PDB entry 8VAL | electron microscopy, 3.70 A resolution | chains A and B of the 9 polymer chains in the assembly

Chain A:
Name: DNA polymerase III subunit delta
Organism: Escherichia coli
UniProtKB: P28630 (HOLA_ECOLI); residues 1-343 here = UniProt positions 1-343
Sequence (343 residues; each row starts with the number of its first residue):
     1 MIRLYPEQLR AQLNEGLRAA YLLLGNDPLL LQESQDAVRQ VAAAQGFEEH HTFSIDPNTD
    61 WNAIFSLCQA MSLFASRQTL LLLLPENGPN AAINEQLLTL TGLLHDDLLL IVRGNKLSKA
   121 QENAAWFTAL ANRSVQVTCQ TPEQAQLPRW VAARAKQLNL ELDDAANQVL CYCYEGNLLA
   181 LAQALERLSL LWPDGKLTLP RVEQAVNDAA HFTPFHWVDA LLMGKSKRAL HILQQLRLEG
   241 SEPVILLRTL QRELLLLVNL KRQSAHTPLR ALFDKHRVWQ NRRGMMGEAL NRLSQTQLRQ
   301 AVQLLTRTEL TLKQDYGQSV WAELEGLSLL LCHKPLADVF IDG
What the authors report for this chain:
  - binding site for the 20-nt DNA strand: Tyr316

Chain B:
Name: DNA polymerase III subunit tau
Organism: Escherichia coli
Notes: EC 2.7.7.7
UniProtKB: P06710 (DPO3X_ECOLI); residues 1-373 here = UniProt positions 1-373
Sequence (376 residues; each row starts with the number of its first residue; numbers below 1 keep their minus sign (Gly-2 is residue -2)):
    -2 GPHMSYQVLA RKWRPQTFAD VVGQEHVLTA LANGLSLGRI HHAYLFSGTR GVGKTSIARL
    58 LAKGLNCETG ITATPCGVCD NCREIEQGRF VDLIEIDAAS RTKVEDTRDL LDNVQYAPAR
   118 GRFKVYLIDE VHMLSRHSFN ALLKTLEEPP EHVKFLLATT DPQKLPVTIL SRCLQFHLKA
   178 LDVEQIRHQL EHILNEEHIA HEPRALQLLA RAAEGSLRDA LSLTDQAIAS GDGQVSTQAV
   238 SAMLGTLDDD QALSLVEAMV EANGERVMAL INEAAARGIE WEALLVEMLG LLHRIAMVQL
   298 SPAALGNDMA AIELRMRELA RTIPPTDIQL YYQTLLIGRK ELPYAPDRRM GVEMTLLRAL
   358 AFHPRMPLPE PEVPRQ
Not modelled in the structure: 364-373
Differences from the reference sequence: expression tag (-2 to 0)
Bound ions: Mg2+: Thr52 (together with ADP); Zn2+: Cys64, Cys73, Cys76, Cys79
Small-molecule neighbours: ADP / beryllium trifluoride: Leu6, Ala7, Arg8, Trp10, Arg11, Pro12, Asp17, Val18, Val19, Gln21, Thr46, Arg47, Gly48, Val49, Gly50, Lys51, Thr52, Ser53, Glu127, Thr157, Leu178, Leu214, Arg215, Leu218
Curated features (UniProtKB/Swiss-Prot):
  - binding site (ATP): Gly45 to Thr52
  - binding site (Zn(2+)): Cys64, Cys73, Cys76, Cys79
What the authors report for this chain:
  - catalytic residues: Glu127 (citing earlier work)
  - mutagenesis - K141A: decreased catalytic activity

Chain A / chain B interface:
Pairs across the interface - 49 pairs, chain A then chain B:
  Pro28(A) - Val164(B)  hydrophobic
  Gln32(A) - Ser168(B)  hydrogen bond
  Gln32(A) - Arg169(B)
  Thr52(A) - Lys141(B)  hydrogen bond
  Thr52(A) - Glu144(B)  hydrogen bond
  Leu179(A) - Leu167(B)
  Leu179(A) - Ser168(B)
  Gln183(A) - Cys170(B)
  Gln183(A) - Leu171(B)
  Glu186(A) - Leu171(B)
  Arg187(A) - Gln172(B)  hydrogen bond (side chain-backbone)
  Arg187(A) - Phe173(B)
  Leu190(A) - Ala27(B)
  Leu190(A) - Asn30(B)  hydrogen bond (backbone-side chain)
  Leu190(A) - Gly31(B)
  Leu190(A) - Arg36(B)
  Leu191(A) - His23(B)
  Leu191(A) - Thr26(B)
  Leu191(A) - Ala27(B)
  Leu191(A) - Asn30(B)  hydrogen bond (backbone-side chain)
  Gln204(A) - Glu22(B)
  Gln204(A) - His23(B)
  Gln204(A) - Lys176(B)  hydrogen bond (backbone-side chain)
  Ala205(A) - His23(B)
  Asn207(A) - His174(B)  hydrogen bond
  Asp208(A) - Asn304(B)  hydrogen bond
  Lys227(A) - Ser298(B)
  Lys227(A) - Ala300(B)
  Leu230(A) - Ser298(B)
  Leu230(A) - Ala300(B)
  Leu230(A) - Ala301(B)
  Gln234(A) - Gly303(B)
  Gln234(A) - Asn304(B)
  Arg237(A) - Asp305(B)  salt bridge
  Arg307(A) - Tyr329(B)
  Ala322(A) - His290(B)
  Ala322(A) - Arg291(B)
  Glu323(A) - His290(B)  salt bridge
  Glu325(A) - Arg291(B)  salt bridge
  Glu325(A) - Ala301(B)
  Gly326(A) - Met294(B)
  Leu329(A) - Ser298(B)
  Leu336(A) - Met294(B)  hydrophobic
  Leu336(A) - Leu297(B)  hydrophobic
  Ala337(A) - Gln326(B)
  Val339(A) - Gln326(B)
  Phe340(A) - Ala293(B)  hydrophobic
  Phe340(A) - Met294(B)  hydrophobic
  Phe340(A) - Tyr329(B)  hydrophobic
Interface residues without a listed pair, chain A (29 interface residues in all): Lys334, Pro335
Interface residues without a listed pair, chain B (33 interface residues in all): Gln330

Summary:
29 residues of chain A and 33 residues of chain B are in contact; the contacts include 9 hydrogen bonds and 3
salt bridges. Polar pairs include Arg237(A)-Asp305(B), Glu323(A)-His290(B) and Glu325(A)-Arg291(B). Chain B
binds ADP / beryllium trifluoride. From the paper: the catalytic residue Glu127(B); K141A of chain B reduces
catalytic activity.
Chain A is DNA polymerase III subunit delta and chain B is DNA polymerase III subunit tau, both from
Escherichia coli; the structure, Structure of the E. coli clamp loader bound to the beta clamp in a
Open-DNAp/t conformation, was determined by electron microscopy (same publication as 8VAM, 8VAN, 8VAP, 8VAQ,
8VAR, 8VAS and 8VAT).
